Entry 4Z90 (X-ray diffraction, 3.00 A resolution); this record covers chains B and C of the 5 polymer chains in the assembly.

Chain B (and C):
Name: Gamma-aminobutyric-acid receptor subunit beta-1
Organism: Dickeya dadantii (strain 3937)
Notes: chain C of this document is another copy of the same molecule, construct and numbering; everything in this record applies to it too
UniProt: E0SJQ4 (E0SJQ4_DICD3); residues 1-322 here correspond to UniProt positions 22-343 (UniProt number = residue number + 21)
Sequence (322 residues; row label = number of the first residue in the row):
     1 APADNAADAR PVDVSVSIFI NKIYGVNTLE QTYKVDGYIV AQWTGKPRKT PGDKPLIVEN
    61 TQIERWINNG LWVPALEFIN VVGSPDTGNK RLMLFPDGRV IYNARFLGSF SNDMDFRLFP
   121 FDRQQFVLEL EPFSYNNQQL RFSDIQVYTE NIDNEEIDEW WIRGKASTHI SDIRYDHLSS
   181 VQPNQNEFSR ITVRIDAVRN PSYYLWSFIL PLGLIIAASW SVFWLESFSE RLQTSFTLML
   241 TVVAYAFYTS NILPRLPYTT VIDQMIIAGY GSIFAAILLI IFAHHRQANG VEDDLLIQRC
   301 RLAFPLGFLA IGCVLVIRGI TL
Unresolved in the structure: 1-9, 319-322
Reported in the primary citation:
  - binding site for the ligand 4LE: Thr237, Leu240, Ala244
  - mutagenesis - A244T: unchanged signaling in response to PPA

Interface between chain B and chain C:
Pairs across the interface - 95 pairs, chain B then chain C:
  Phe19(B) with His177(C)
  Lys22(B) with Glu30(C), hydrogen bond (side chain-backbone); Thr32(C); Ser111(C)
  Tyr24(B) with Glu30(C); Val82(C)
  Tyr38(B) with Glu77(C), hydrogen bond; Ile79(C); Phe133(C), hydrophobic
  Gln42(B) with Ser179(C), hydrogen bond
  Lys54(B) with Arg10(C)
  Ile57(B) with Ser134(C); Tyr135(C), hydrophobic
  Glu59(B) with Pro74(C); Ala75(C), hydrogen bond (side chain-backbone); Ser134(C), hydrogen bond
  Asn60(B) with Ala75(C)
  Thr61(B) with Glu64(C), hydrogen bond
  Gln62(B) with Ile67(C); Asn68(C), hydrogen bond
  Arg65(B) with Asn68(C)
  Asp86(B) with Gly83(C); Ser84(C), hydrogen bond (side chain-backbone)
  Gly88(B) with Ser84(C)
  Asn89(B) with Ala75(C); Glu77(C); Phe133(C)
  Lys90(B) with Phe133(C)
  Arg91(B) with Phe133(C); Ser134(C)
  Ile101(B) with Ser179(C)
  Arg105(B) with Glu77(C), salt bridge; Phe78(C), hydrogen bond (side chain-backbone); Ile79(C), hydrogen bond (side chain-backbone); Val81(C), hydrogen bond (side chain-backbone)
  Leu107(B) with Val82(C); Gly83(C)
  Tyr148(B) with His177(C)
  Glu156(B) with Tyr258(C)
  Ile157(B) with Gln31(C), hydrogen bond (backbone-side chain); Tyr258(C)
  Asp158(B) with Gln31(C), hydrogen bond; Pro257(C)
  Glu159(B) with Leu29(C); Pro257(C)
  Ser202(B) with Pro257(C)
  Tyr203(B) with Leu256(C); Pro257(C), hydrogen bond (backbone-backbone); Tyr258(C); Asp263(C)
  Trp206(B) with Ile267(C)
  Ser207(B) with Thr259(C); Asp263(C)
  Pro211(B) with Tyr270(C), hydrophobic
  Leu214(B) with Met239(C); Phe274(C), hydrophobic
  Ile215(B) with Met239(C), hydrophobic; Val243(C), hydrophobic
  Ala217(B) with Phe274(C), hydrophobic
  Ala218(B) with Phe236(C); Phe274(C); Ile277(C), hydrophobic
  Ser221(B) with Leu232(C); Phe236(C); Ile277(C); Ile281(C)
  Trp224(B) with Phe228(C); Ile281(C), hydrophobic; His285(C)
  Leu225(B) with Leu232(C), hydrophobic
  Glu226(B) with Phe228(C); His284(C), salt bridge; His285(C), salt bridge
  Glu230(B) with Ser229(C), hydrogen bond; Gln233(C)
  Thr234(B) with Gln233(C), hydrogen bond; Phe236(C)
  Thr237(B) with Phe236(C)
  Leu238(B) with Phe236(C), hydrophobic
  Leu240(B) with Leu240(C), hydrophobic
  Thr241(B) with Leu240(C); Val243(C)
  Ala244(B) with Leu240(C), hydrophobic; Val243(C), hydrophobic
  Tyr245(B) with Tyr270(C)
  Phe247(B) with Phe247(C), hydrophobic
  Tyr248(B) with Ala246(C); Phe247(C), hydrophobic; Ser250(C)
  Asn251(B) with Phe247(C); Asn251(C), hydrogen bond; Arg255(C)
  Ile252(B) with Ser250(C); Arg255(C)
  Arg301(B) with His285(C), hydrogen bond
Also at the interface, not in a pair above, chain B (58 interface residues in all): Asp36, Thr87, Phe95, Arg99, Asn103, Asn200, Leu210
Also at the interface, not in a pair above, chain C (56 interface residues in all): Val73, Met114, Asp115, Arg117, Gln139, Ser180, Val181, Thr237

Overview:
58 residues of chain B and 56 residues of chain C are in contact, with 18 hydrogen bonds and 3 salt bridges.
Polar pairs include Arg105(B)-Glu77(C), Glu226(B)-His284(C) and Glu226(B)-His285(C). From the paper: a binding
site for the ligand 4LE at Thr237(B), Leu240(B) and Ala244(B); A244T of chain B leaves signaling in response
to PPA unchanged.
Both chains are Gamma-aminobutyric-acid receptor subunit beta-1 (Dickeya dadantii (strain 3937)). Entry 4Z90
(ELIC bound with the anesthetic isoflurane in the resting state) was determined by X-ray diffraction,
deposited together with 4Z91.
